PDB entry 6VB6 | X-ray diffraction, 2.15 A resolution | chains A and B of the 3 polymer chains in the assembly

Chain A:
Molecule: MHC class I antigen
Source organism: Homo sapiens
Reference sequence: F4NBQ8 (F4NBQ8_HUMAN); residues 1-276 here correspond to UniProt positions 25-300 (UniProt number = residue number + 24)
Chain sequence (276 residues; each row starts with the number of its first residue):
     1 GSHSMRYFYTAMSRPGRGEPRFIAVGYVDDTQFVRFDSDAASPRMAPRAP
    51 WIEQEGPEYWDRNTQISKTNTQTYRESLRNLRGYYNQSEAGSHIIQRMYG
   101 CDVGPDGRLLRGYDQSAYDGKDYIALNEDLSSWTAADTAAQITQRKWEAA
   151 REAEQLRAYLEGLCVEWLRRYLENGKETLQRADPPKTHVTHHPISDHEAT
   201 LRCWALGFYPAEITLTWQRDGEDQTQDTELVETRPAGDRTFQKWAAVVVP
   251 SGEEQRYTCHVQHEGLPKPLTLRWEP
Disulfide bonds: Cys101-Cys164, Cys203-Cys259

Chain B:
Molecule: Beta-2-microglobulin
Source organism: Homo sapiens
Reference sequence: P61769 (B2MG_HUMAN); residues 1-99 here correspond to UniProt positions 21-119 (UniProt number = residue number + 20)
Chain sequence (99 residues; numbered 1 to 99; the number before each row is that of its first residue):
     1 IQRTPKIQVYSRHPAENGKSNFLNCYVSGFHPSDIEVDLLKNGERIEKVE
    51 HSDLSFSKDWSFYLLYYTEFTPTEKDEYACRVNHVTLSQPKIVKWDRDM
UniProt features mapped onto this chain:
  - modified residue: Gln2 (Pyrrolidone carboxylic acid)
  - glycosylation: Ile1 (N-linked (Glc) (glycation) isoleucine), Lys19 (N-linked (Glc) (glycation) lysine), Lys41 (N-linked (Glc) (glycation) lysine), Lys48 (N-linked (Glc) (glycation) lysine), Lys58 (N-linked (Glc) (glycation) lysine), Lys91 (N-linked (Glc) (glycation) lysine), Lys94 (N-linked (Glc) (glycation) lysine)
Disulfide bonds: Cys25-Cys80

Interface between chain A and chain B:
Residue-residue contacts - 50 pairs, chain A then chain B:
  Phe8(A) with Ser55(B); Phe56(B), hydrophobic
  Tyr9(A) with Phe56(B)
  Thr10(A) with Phe56(B); Phe62(B)
  Met12(A) with Ser33(B)
  Arg17(A) with Asp34(B), salt bridge
  Val25(A) with Asp53(B); Leu54(B); Ser55(B)
  Tyr27(A) with Ser55(B); Tyr63(B), hydrogen bond
  Gln32(A) with Asp53(B), hydrogen bond
  Arg35(A) with Asp53(B), salt bridge
  Arg48(A) with Asp53(B), salt bridge
  Ile94(A) with Pro32(B), hydrophobic; Ser33(B)
  Gln96(A) with His31(B), hydrogen bond; Phe56(B); Trp60(B), hydrogen bond (side chain-backbone); Phe62(B)
  Arg97(A) with Phe56(B)
  Met98(A) with Phe56(B), hydrophobic; Trp60(B), hydrophobic
  Gln115(A) with Trp60(B)
  Ser116(A) with Trp60(B)
  Ala117(A) with Trp60(B), hydrophobic
  Asp119(A) with His31(B)
  Gly120(A) with Arg3(B); His31(B); Trp60(B)
  Asp122(A) with Trp60(B), hydrogen bond
  His192(A) with Asp98(B), salt bridge
  Arg202(A) with Met99(B)
  Trp204(A) with Asp98(B)
  Val231(A) with Gln8(B)
  Glu232(A) with Lys6(B); Gln8(B), hydrogen bond (backbone-side chain); Ser28(B), hydrogen bond
  Arg234(A) with Gln8(B), hydrogen bond; Tyr10(B)
  Pro235(A) with Tyr10(B), hydrogen bond (backbone-side chain); Asn24(B); Tyr26(B)
  Ala236(A) with Arg12(B), hydrogen bond (backbone-side chain); Asn24(B), hydrogen bond (backbone-side chain)
  Gly237(A) with Arg12(B)
  Gln242(A) with Tyr10(B); Ser11(B), hydrogen bond (side chain-backbone); Arg12(B), hydrogen bond (side chain-backbone)
Interface residues without a listed pair, chain A (34 interface residues in all): Ile23, Thr233, Asp238, Trp244
Interface residues without a listed pair, chain B (28 interface residues in all): Ile1, His13, Ser57, Lys58, Asp59, Leu65

Overview:
34 residues of chain A face 28 of chain B across their interface; the contacts include 13 hydrogen bonds and 4
salt bridges. Polar contacts include Arg17(A)-Asp34(B), Arg35(A)-Asp53(B) and Arg48(A)-Asp53(B).
Here chain A is MHC class I antigen and chain B is Beta-2-microglobulin, both from Homo sapiens. Entry 6VB6
(HLA-B*15:02 complexed with a synthetic peptide) was determined by X-ray diffraction.
